8BDB - chains M and P of the 8 polymer chains in the assembly; structure by X-ray diffraction, 1.70 A resolution.

== Chain M ==
Protein: Ribulose bisphosphate carboxylase large chain
Organism: Griffithsia monilis
Notes: EC 4.1.1.39
UniProt: A7UM67 (A7UM67_GRIMO); residues 3-482 here = UniProt positions 3-482
Amino-acid sequence (480 residues; each row starts with the number of its first residue):
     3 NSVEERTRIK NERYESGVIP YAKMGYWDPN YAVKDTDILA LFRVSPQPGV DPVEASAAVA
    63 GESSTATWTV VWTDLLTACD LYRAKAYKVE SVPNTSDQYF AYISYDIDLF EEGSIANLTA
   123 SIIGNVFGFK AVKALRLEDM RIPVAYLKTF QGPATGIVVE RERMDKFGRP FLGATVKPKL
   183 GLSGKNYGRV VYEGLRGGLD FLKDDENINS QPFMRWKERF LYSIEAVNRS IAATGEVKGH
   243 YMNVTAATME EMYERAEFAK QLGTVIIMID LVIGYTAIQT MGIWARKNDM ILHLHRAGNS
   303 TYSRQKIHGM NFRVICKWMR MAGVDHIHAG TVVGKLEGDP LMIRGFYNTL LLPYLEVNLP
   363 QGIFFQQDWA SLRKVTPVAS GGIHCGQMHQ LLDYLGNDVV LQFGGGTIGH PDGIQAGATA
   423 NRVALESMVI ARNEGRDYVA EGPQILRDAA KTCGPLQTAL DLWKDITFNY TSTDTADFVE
Not modelled in the structure: 3
Modified / non-standard residues: Leu174 ((2S,3R)-2-amino-3-hydroxy-4-methylpentanoic acid; HL2); Lys205 (lysine nz-carboxylic acid; KCX)
Ion coordination: Mg2+: Lys205, Asp207, Glu208 (together with 2-carboxyarabinitol-1,5-diphosphate)
Residues lining bound ligands:
  - bicarbonate ion (BCT), molecule 1: Leu41, Arg143, Val359, Phe366, Phe367, Gln368
  - bicarbonate ion (BCT), molecule 2: Pro445, Gln446, Arg449
  - bicarbonate ion (BCT), molecule 3: Thr469, Phe470, Asn471, Tyr472
  - 2-carboxyarabinitol-1,5-diphosphate (CAP): Glu64, Thr69, Trp70, Asn127, Thr177, Lys179, Lys181, Lys205, Asp207, Glu208, His297, Arg298, His330, Lys337, Leu338, Ser382, Gly383, Gly384, Gln404, Phe405, Gly406, Gly407

== Chain P ==
Protein: Ribulose bisphosphate carboxylase small chain
Organism: Griffithsia monilis
UniProt: A7UM68 (A7UM68_GRIMO); numbering as in UniProt (aligned over 1-138)
Amino-acid sequence (138 residues; each row starts with the number of its first residue):
     1 MRLTQGTFSF LPDLTDEQIK KQVDYAISQN WAINIEYTED PHPRNNFWEL WGLPLFDIND
    61 AATVMYEIGS CRQQHSNVYI KVNAFDNTRG VESCVLSFLI NRPSYEPGFR LVRSEDISRN
   121 QKYSFHSYAT DKPEGSRY

== Chain M / chain P interface ==
Contacting residue pairs (19; chain M residue first):
  Gly183(M) - Glu92(P)
  Lys187(M) - Phe47(P)
  Asn188(M) - Phe85(P)
  Gly190(M) - Phe47(P)
  Arg191(M) - Glu36(P)  salt bridge
  Arg191(M) - Phe47(P)
  Arg191(M) - Trp48(P)  hydrogen bond (side chain-backbone)
  Arg191(M) - Leu50(P)
  Tyr194(M) - Glu49(P)  hydrogen bond
  Glu195(M) - Leu50(P)
  Tyr224(M) - Asn46(P)
  Tyr224(M) - Phe47(P)
  Glu227(M) - Arg44(P)
  Glu227(M) - Asn46(P)
  Glu227(M) - Phe47(P)
  Arg231(M) - Asn45(P)  hydrogen bond
  Arg231(M) - Phe47(P)  hydrogen bond (side chain-backbone)
  Arg231(M) - Glu49(P)  salt bridge
  Pro413(M) - Leu53(P)
Interface residues without a listed pair, chain M (14 interface residues in all): Ser185, Ala228, Gly415

== Overview ==
Chain M and chain P form an interface of 14 and 11 residues respectively; the contacts include 4 hydrogen
bonds and 2 salt bridges. Polar contacts include Arg191(M)-Glu36(P), Arg231(M)-Glu49(P) and
Arg191(M)-Trp48(P). Bound to chain M: 2-carboxyarabinitol-1,5-diphosphate and 3 copies of bicarbonate ion.
Here chain M is Ribulose bisphosphate carboxylase large chain and chain P is Ribulose bisphosphate carboxylase
small chain, both from Griffithsia monilis. Entry 8BDB (Ribulose-1,5-bisphosphate carboxylase/oxygenase from
Griffithsia monilis) was determined by X-ray diffraction.
